3T5V - chains A and C of the 3 polymer chains in the assembly; structure by X-ray diffraction, 2.90 A resolution.

[Chain A]
Molecule: Nuclear mRNA export protein SAC3
From: Saccharomyces cerevisiae
Notes: fragment: M region, UNP 250-563
UniProtKB: P46674 (SAC3_YEAST); residues 250-563 here = UniProt positions 250-563
Amino-acid sequence (316 residues; row label = number of the first residue in the row):
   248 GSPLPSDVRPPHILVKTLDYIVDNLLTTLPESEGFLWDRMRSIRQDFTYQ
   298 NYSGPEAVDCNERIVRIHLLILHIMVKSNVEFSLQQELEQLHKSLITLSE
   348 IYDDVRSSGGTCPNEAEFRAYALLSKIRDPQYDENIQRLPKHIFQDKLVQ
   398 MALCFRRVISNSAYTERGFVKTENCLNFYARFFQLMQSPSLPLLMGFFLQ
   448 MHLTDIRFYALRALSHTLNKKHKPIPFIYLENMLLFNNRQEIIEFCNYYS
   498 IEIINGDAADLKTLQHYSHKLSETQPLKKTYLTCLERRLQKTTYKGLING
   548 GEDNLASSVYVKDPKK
Unresolved in the structure: 248-252, 552-563
Sequence notes: expression tag (248-249)
From the paper describing this entry:
  - mutagenesis - K509D: unchanged growth

[Chain C]
Molecule: 26S proteasome complex subunit SEM1
From: Saccharomyces cerevisiae
UniProtKB: O94742 (SEM1_YEAST); numbering as in UniProt (aligned over 1-89)
Amino-acid sequence (89 residues; row label = number of the first residue in the row):
     1 MSTDVAAAQAQSKIDLTKKKNEEINKKSLEEDDEFEDFPIDTWANGETIK
    51 SNAVTQTNIWEENWDDVEVDDDFTNELKAELDRYKRENQ
Unresolved in the structure: 1-22, 42-52
Swiss-Prot annotation at these positions:
  - modified residue: S2 (N-acetylserine), S12 (Phosphoserine)

[How chain A and chain C interact]
Contacting residue pairs (9; chain A residue first):
  D350(A) with K27(C), salt bridge
  R353(A) with N25(C), hydrogen bond; K27(C)
  Q384(A) with S28(C)
  R385(A) with K27(C); S28(C), hydrogen bond (backbone-backbone)
  P387(A) with N25(C); K26(C)
  H389(A) with N25(C)
Also at the interface, not in a pair above, chain A (8 interface residues in all): T358, L386
Also at the interface, not in a pair above, chain C (5 interface residues in all): I24

[In short]
8 residues of chain A face 5 of chain C across their interface; the contacts include 2 hydrogen bonds and 1
salt bridge. Polar pairs include D350(A)-K27(C), R353(A)-N25(C) and R385(A)-S28(C). From the paper: K509D of
chain A leaves growth unchanged.
Chain A is Nuclear mRNA export protein SAC3 and chain C is 26S proteasome complex subunit SEM1, both from
Saccharomyces cerevisiae; the structure, Sac3:Thp1:Sem1 complex, was determined by X-ray diffraction (same
publication as 3T5X).
